5TVF - chains A and B of the 3 polymer chains in the assembly; structure by X-ray diffraction, 2.42 A resolution.

# Chain A
Protein: S-adenosylmethionine decarboxylase beta chain
Source organism: Trypanosoma brucei brucei (strain 927/4 GUTat10.1)
Notes: EC 4.1.1.50
Reference sequence: Q587A7 (Q587A7_TRYB2); residue numbers follow UniProt; this construct covers 1-85
Sequence (85 residues; each row starts with the number of its first residue):
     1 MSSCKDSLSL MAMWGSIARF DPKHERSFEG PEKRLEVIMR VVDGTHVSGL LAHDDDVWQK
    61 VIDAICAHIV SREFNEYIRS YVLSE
Unresolved in the structure: 1-4, 23-26
Small-molecule neighbours: cgp40215a (CGQ; 3-[C-[n'-(3-carbamimidoyl-benzylidenium)-hydrazino]-[[aminomethylidene]aminium]-iminomethyl]-benzamidinium): Phe28, Leu83, Ser84
From the paper describing this entry:
  - binding site for the ligand B3P: Glu36
  - binding site for cgp40215a: Arg26, Phe28, Leu83

# Chain B
Protein: S-adenosylmethionine decarboxylase alpha chain
Source organism: Trypanosoma brucei brucei (strain 927/4 GUTat10.1)
Notes: EC 4.1.1.50
Reference sequence: Q587A7 (Q587A7_TRYB2); residues 87-370 here = UniProt positions 87-370
Sequence (285 residues; each row starts with the number of its first residue):
    86 XSLFVMKDRV ILITCGTITL LNCVPLICEA VSTVCGEVEW VSFMHKNYSF PWEQKGPHLS
   146 MAEEFKTLRS HFPSGQPFIF GPIDSDHYFL YFHSDVVQPS CSDDAQLSMT MYGLDRNQTK
   206 HWYSDKMLPT GPETAVIREA TGLSEVVDDS WILHDLQYEP CGYSINAIRG SEYQTIHITP
   266 EEHCSFASYE TNTCALNYSK CICGVLRVFD PERFSVIVFI DPDSAVGKSY HSGGTIGVEP
   326 EYYPNYEAHH RTVNEYTPGH WVLKVNYVKR AVGTVGTSAA SGAKE
Unresolved in the structure: 357-370
Modified residues: PYR (pyruvic acid) at position 86
Small-molecule neighbours:
  - B3P (2-[3-(2-hydroxy-1,1-dihydroxymethyl-ethylamino)-propylamino]-2-hydroxymethyl-propane-1,3-diol): Arg94, Glu124, Trp125, Val181, Ser185, Cys186, Ser187, Asp189, Ala190, Gln191, Phe304, Asp306, Tyr341, His345
  - cgp40215a (CGQ; 3-[C-[n'-(3-carbamimidoyl-benzylidenium)-hydrazino]-[[aminomethylidene]aminium]-iminomethyl]-benzamidinium): PYR_86, Cys100, Tyr243, Pro245, Cys246, Gly247, Tyr248, Ser249, His262, Ile263, Thr264, Pro265, Glu266
  - 1,4-diaminobutane (PUT): His130, Asn132, Tyr133, Pro136, Leu144, Ser145, Met146, His172, Phe174
From the paper describing this entry:
  - binding site for 1,4-diaminobutane: Asn132, His172
  - binding site for B3P: Trp125, Ser185, Ser187, Asp189, Asp306
  - binding site for cgp40215a: Cys100, Tyr243, Ser249, Glu266
  - catalytic residues: Cys100 (citing earlier work)
  - mutagenesis - W137A/M146A: decreased catalytic activity with S-adenosylmethionine decarboxylase proenzyme-like, putative
  - mutagenesis - H172A: unchanged catalytic activity on 1,4-diaminobutane
  - mutagenesis - H172A: unchanged catalytic activity on putrescine

# Chain A / chain B interface
Pairs across the interface (173; chain A residue first):
  Lys5(A) - Leu144(B)
  Asp6(A) - Ser145(B)
  Asp6(A) - Ala147(B)
  Leu8(A) - Met146(B)  hydrophobic
  Leu8(A) - Ile164(B)  hydrophobic
  Leu8(A) - Ile168(B)
  Ser9(A) - Ser145(B)
  Ser9(A) - Met146(B)  hydrogen bond (side chain-backbone)
  Met11(A) - Ile168(B)
  Met11(A) - Asp169(B)
  Ala12(A) - Ile168(B)
  Ala12(A) - His172(B)
  Met13(A) - Trp137(B)  hydrophobic
  Gly15(A) - Asp169(B)
  Ser16(A) - Tyr133(B)  hydrogen bond (side chain-backbone)
  Ser16(A) - Ser134(B)
  Ser16(A) - Pro136(B)
  Ser16(A) - Trp137(B)
  Ile17(A) - Trp137(B)  hydrophobic
  Arg19(A) - Ser170(B)  hydrogen bond
  Arg19(A) - Asp171(B)  salt bridge
  Arg19(A) - Arg298(B)
  Phe20(A) - Phe135(B)  hydrophobic
  Phe20(A) - Trp137(B)  hydrophobic
  Asp21(A) - His268(B)
  Ser27(A) - Phe135(B)
  Ser27(A) - His268(B)
  Phe28(A) - Cys100(B)  hydrophobic
  Phe28(A) - Gly101(B)
  Phe28(A) - Phe135(B)
  Phe28(A) - Thr264(B)
  Phe28(A) - Cys269(B)
  Glu29(A) - Cys100(B)
  Glu29(A) - Gly101(B)  hydrogen bond (backbone-backbone)
  Glu29(A) - Tyr133(B)
  Glu29(A) - Ser134(B)  hydrogen bond (side chain-backbone)
  Glu29(A) - Phe135(B)  hydrogen bond (side chain-backbone)
  Glu29(A) - Gln139(B)
  Gly30(A) - Cys100(B)
  Gly30(A) - Thr264(B)
  Gly30(A) - Phe271(B)
  Pro31(A) - Asn132(B)
  Pro31(A) - Ser134(B)
  Pro31(A) - Tyr197(B)
  Pro31(A) - Phe271(B)
  Glu32(A) - Ile98(B)
  Glu32(A) - Thr99(B)
  Glu32(A) - Cys100(B)
  Glu32(A) - His130(B)
  Glu32(A) - Lys131(B)
  Glu32(A) - His262(B)
  Glu32(A) - Ser273(B)  hydrogen bond
  Lys33(A) - Leu97(B)
  Lys33(A) - Ile98(B)
  Lys33(A) - Thr99(B)  hydrogen bond (backbone-backbone)
  Lys33(A) - Gly101(B)  hydrogen bond (side chain-backbone)
  Lys33(A) - Ile103(B)  hydrogen bond (side chain-backbone)
  Lys33(A) - Leu105(B)
  Lys33(A) - Met129(B)
  Lys33(A) - His130(B)
  Lys33(A) - Tyr133(B)
  Lys33(A) - Gln139(B)  hydrogen bond
  Lys33(A) - His143(B)
  Arg34(A) - Ile96(B)
  Arg34(A) - Leu97(B)
  Arg34(A) - Leu105(B)
  Arg34(A) - Ser127(B)
  Arg34(A) - Phe128(B)
  Arg34(A) - Met129(B)  hydrogen bond (backbone-backbone)
  Arg34(A) - Gln191(B)
  Arg34(A) - Tyr258(B)
  Arg34(A) - Glu275(B)  salt bridge
  Leu35(A) - Val95(B)
  Leu35(A) - Ile96(B)
  Leu35(A) - Leu97(B)  hydrogen bond (backbone-backbone)
  Leu35(A) - Leu105(B)  hydrophobic
  Leu35(A) - Ile112(B)  hydrophobic
  Leu35(A) - Ser127(B)
  Glu36(A) - Arg94(B)  salt bridge
  Glu36(A) - Val95(B)
  Glu36(A) - Ile96(B)
  Glu36(A) - Trp125(B)
  Glu36(A) - Val126(B)
  Glu36(A) - Ser127(B)  hydrogen bond (backbone-backbone)
  Glu36(A) - Gln191(B)
  Val37(A) - Arg94(B)
  Val37(A) - Val95(B)  hydrogen bond (backbone-backbone)
  Val37(A) - Ile112(B)  hydrophobic
  Val37(A) - Trp125(B)
  Ile38(A) - Asp93(B)
  Ile38(A) - Arg94(B)
  Ile38(A) - Val123(B)
  Ile38(A) - Glu124(B)  hydrogen bond (backbone-backbone)
  Ile38(A) - Trp125(B)  hydrogen bond (backbone-backbone)
  Met39(A) - Lys92(B)
  Met39(A) - Asp93(B)  hydrogen bond (backbone-backbone)
  Met39(A) - Val116(B)  hydrophobic
  Met39(A) - Val119(B)  hydrophobic
  Met39(A) - Gly121(B)
  Met39(A) - Glu122(B)
  Met39(A) - Glu124(B)
  Arg40(A) - Gly121(B)
  Arg40(A) - Glu122(B)  salt bridge
  Arg40(A) - Val123(B)
  Arg40(A) - Glu124(B)
  Arg40(A) - Asp180(B)  salt bridge
  Arg40(A) - Val182(B)
  Val42(A) - Cys120(B)
  Val42(A) - Glu122(B)
  Gly44(A) - Cys120(B)
  Thr45(A) - Val119(B)
  Thr45(A) - Cys120(B)  hydrogen bond (side chain-backbone)
  His46(A) - Val119(B)  hydrogen bond (backbone-backbone)
  Gly49(A) - Lys92(B)
  Gly49(A) - Val119(B)
  Leu50(A) - Met91(B)
  Leu50(A) - Lys92(B)  hydrogen bond (backbone-backbone)
  Leu50(A) - Arg94(B)
  Leu50(A) - Ala115(B)
  Leu51(A) - Val90(B)
  Leu51(A) - Met91(B)
  Leu51(A) - Lys92(B)
  His53(A) - Ala115(B)  hydrogen bond (side chain-backbone)
  His53(A) - Thr118(B)
  His53(A) - Val119(B)
  Trp58(A) - Leu88(B)  hydrophobic
  Trp58(A) - Val90(B)  hydrophobic
  Trp58(A) - Val95(B)  hydrophobic
  Lys60(A) - Leu111(B)
  Val61(A) - Cys108(B)  hydrophobic
  Val61(A) - Leu111(B)  hydrophobic
  Ile62(A) - Leu97(B)  hydrophobic
  Ala64(A) - Asn107(B)
  Ile65(A) - Ile103(B)
  Ile65(A) - Thr104(B)
  Ile65(A) - Leu105(B)
  Ile65(A) - Cys108(B)  hydrophobic
  Cys66(A) - Ile103(B)
  Val70(A) - Leu241(B)  hydrophobic
  Ser71(A) - His239(B)  hydrogen bond
  Arg72(A) - His239(B)
  Glu73(A) - His239(B)
  Asn75(A) - Gly255(B)  hydrogen bond (side chain-backbone)
  Tyr77(A) - Met91(B)
  Tyr77(A) - Lys92(B)
  Tyr77(A) - Gly255(B)
  Tyr77(A) - Ser256(B)
  Ile78(A) - Phe89(B)  hydrophobic
  Ile78(A) - Val90(B)
  Ile78(A) - Gly255(B)
  Ile78(A) - Tyr258(B)  hydrophobic
  Arg79(A) - Leu88(B)
  Arg79(A) - Phe89(B)
  Arg79(A) - Val90(B)  hydrogen bond (backbone-backbone)
  Ser80(A) - Leu88(B)
  Ser80(A) - Phe89(B)
  Ser80(A) - His239(B)  hydrogen bond
  Ser80(A) - Asn251(B)  hydrogen bond
  Ser80(A) - Ile253(B)
  Tyr81(A) - Ser87(B)
  Tyr81(A) - Leu88(B)  hydrogen bond (backbone-backbone)
  Tyr81(A) - Asn251(B)  hydrogen bond (backbone-side chain)
  Val82(A) - His239(B)
  Val82(A) - Asn251(B)
  Leu83(A) - PYR_86(B)  hydrogen bond (backbone-backbone)
  Leu83(A) - Ser87(B)
  Leu83(A) - Leu97(B)  hydrophobic
  Leu83(A) - Tyr243(B)  hydrogen bond (backbone-side chain)
  Ser84(A) - Tyr243(B)
  Glu85(A) - Cys100(B)
  Glu85(A) - Gly101(B)
  Glu85(A) - Thr102(B)
  Glu85(A) - Ile103(B)
Other interface residues (no listed pair), chain A (60 interface residues in all): Ser48, Ala52, Val57, Phe74
Other interface residues (no listed pair), chain B (84 interface residues in all): Val109, Glu138, Ile237, Ser249, Arg254, Glu266
The authors on this interface:
  - interface residues, chain B: Asn132(B), Phe135(B), Leu144(B), Ile164(B), Ile168(B), Asp171(B), Arg298(B)

# Overview
Chain A and chain B form an interface of 60 and 84 residues respectively, with 31 hydrogen bonds and 5 salt
bridges. Polar contacts include Arg19(A)-Asp171(B), Arg34(A)-Glu275(B) and Glu36(A)-Arg94(B). Cgp40215a is
bound between chain A and chain B. From the paper: the catalytic residue Cys100(B); W137A/M146A of chain B
reduce catalytic activity with S-adenosylmethionine decarboxylase proenzyme-like, putative.
Chain A is S-adenosylmethionine decarboxylase beta chain and chain B is S-adenosylmethionine decarboxylase
alpha chain, both from Trypanosoma brucei brucei (strain 927/4 GUTat10.1); the structure, Crystal structure of
Trypanosoma brucei AdoMetDC/prozyme heterodimer in complex with inhibitor CGP 40215, was determined by X-ray
diffraction, deposited together with 5TVM and 5TVO.
